PDB entry 7SMQ | electron microscopy, 2.74 A resolution | chains A and B of the 5 polymer chains in the assembly

[Chain A]
Protein: Acetylcholine receptor subunit alpha
From: Tetronarce californica
UniProt: P02710 (ACHA_TETCF); residues 1-437 here correspond to UniProt positions 25-461 (UniProt number = residue number + 24)
Chain sequence (437 residues; each row starts with the number of its first residue):
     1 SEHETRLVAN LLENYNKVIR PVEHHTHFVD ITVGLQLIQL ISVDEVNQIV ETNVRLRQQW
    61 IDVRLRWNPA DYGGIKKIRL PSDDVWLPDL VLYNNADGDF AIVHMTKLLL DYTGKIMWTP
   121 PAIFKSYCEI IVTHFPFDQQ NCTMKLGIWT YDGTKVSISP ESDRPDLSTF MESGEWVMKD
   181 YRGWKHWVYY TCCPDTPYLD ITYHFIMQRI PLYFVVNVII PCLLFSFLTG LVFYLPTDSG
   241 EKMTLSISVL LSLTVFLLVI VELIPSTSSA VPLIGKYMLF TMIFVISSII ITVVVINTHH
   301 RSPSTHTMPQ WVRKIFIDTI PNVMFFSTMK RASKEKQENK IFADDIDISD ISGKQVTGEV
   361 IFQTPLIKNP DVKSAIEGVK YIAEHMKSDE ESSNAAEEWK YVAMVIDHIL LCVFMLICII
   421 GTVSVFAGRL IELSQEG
Not modelled in the structure: 332-369, 434-437
Disulfides: Cys-128/Cys-142, Cys-192/Cys-193
Glycans and other covalent adducts: glycan linked to Asn-141
Curated features (UniProtKB/Swiss-Prot):
  - glycosylation: Asn-141 (N-linked (GlcNAc...) asparagine)
From the paper describing this entry:
  - binding site for cholesterol: Arg-301, Phe-316
  - mutagenesis - F233A (3-fold), F233A/F414A (7-fold): increased signaling in response to agonist
  - mutagenesis - F284A: unchanged signaling in response to agonist

[Chain B]
Protein: Acetylcholine receptor subunit delta
From: Tetronarce californica
UniProt: P02718 (ACHD_TETCF); residues 1-501 here correspond to UniProt positions 22-522 (UniProt number = residue number + 21)
Chain sequence (501 residues; row label = number of the first residue in the row):
     1 VNEEERLIND LLIVNKYNKH VRPVKHNNEV VNIALSLTLS NLISLKETDE TLTSNVWMDH
    61 AWYDHRLTWN ASEYSDISIL RLPPELVWIP DIVLQNNNDG QYHVAYFCNV LVRPNGYVTW
   121 LPPAIFRSSC PINVLYFPFD WQNCSLKFTA LNYDANEITM DLMTDTIDGK DYPIEWIIID
   181 PEAFTENGEW EIIHKPAKKN IYPDKFPNGT NYQDVTFYLI IRRKPLFYVI NFITPCVLIS
   241 FLASLAFYLP AESGEKMSTA ISVLLAQAVF LLLTSQRLPE TALAVPLIGK YLMFIMSLVT
   301 GVIVNCGIVL NFHFRTPSTH VLSTRVKQIF LEKLPRILHM SRADESEQPD WQNDLKLRRS
   361 SSVGYISKAQ EYFNIKSRSE LMFEKQSERH GLVPRVTPRI GFGNNNENIA ASDQLHDEIK
   421 SGIDSTNYIV KQIKEKNAYD EEVGNWNLVG QTIDRLSMFI ITPVMVLGTI FIFVMGNFNH
   481 PPAKPFEGDP FDYSSDHPRC A
Not modelled in the structure: 1, 342-415, 501
Disulfides: Cys-130/Cys-144
Glycans and other covalent adducts: N-acetylglucosamine (NAG) linked to Asn-70, Asn-143, Asn-208
Curated features (UniProtKB/Swiss-Prot):
  - modified residue: Tyr-372 (Phosphotyrosine)
  - glycosylation (N-linked (GlcNAc...) asparagine): Asn-70, Asn-143, Asn-208

[How chain A and chain B interact]
Residue-residue contacts - 113 pairs, chain A then chain B:
  Asn-16(A) / Glu-5(B)
  Ile-19(A) / Asn-2(B)
  Ile-19(A) / Glu-5(B)
  Ile-19(A) / Ile-8(B)  hydrophobic
  Arg-20(A) / Asn-2(B)
  Arg-20(A) / Glu-4(B)  salt bridge
  Val-22(A) / Asn-2(B)
  Glu-23(A) / Asn-2(B)  hydrogen bond (backbone-backbone)
  His-25(A) / Asn-2(B)
  His-25(A) / Glu-4(B)
  His-25(A) / Ser-75(B)
  His-25(A) / Asp-76(B)
  His-25(A) / Ile-77(B)
  Asn-47(A) / Ile-43(B)
  Asn-47(A) / Ser-44(B)
  Gln-48(A) / Glu-186(B)  hydrogen bond (side chain-backbone)
  Gln-48(A) / Asn-187(B)
  Gln-48(A) / Gly-188(B)
  Asp-89(A) / Tyr-106(B)
  Val-91(A) / Tyr-106(B)  hydrophobic
  Asn-95(A) / Asn-41(B)
  Asn-95(A) / Asn-55(B)  hydrogen bond (backbone-side chain)
  Asn-95(A) / Ile-125(B)
  Ala-96(A) / Ile-43(B)
  Ala-96(A) / Asn-55(B)  hydrogen bond (backbone-side chain)
  Ala-96(A) / Ile-125(B)
  Gly-98(A) / Ile-125(B)
  Phe-100(A) / Asn-55(B)
  Phe-100(A) / Pro-123(B)  hydrophobic
  Phe-100(A) / Ala-124(B)
  Phe-100(A) / Ile-125(B)  hydrophobic
  Ala-101(A) / Tyr-106(B)  hydrophobic
  Tyr-127(A) / Asn-41(B)
  Tyr-127(A) / Leu-42(B)  hydrogen bond (side chain-backbone)
  Tyr-127(A) / Thr-185(B)
  Tyr-127(A) / Asn-187(B)  hydrogen bond
  Trp-149(A) / Trp-57(B)
  Trp-149(A) / Cys-108(B)
  Trp-149(A) / Leu-121(B)  hydrogen bond (side chain-backbone)
  Thr-150(A) / Arg-81(B)  hydrogen bond (backbone-side chain)
  Thr-150(A) / Cys-108(B)
  Thr-150(A) / Asn-109(B)
  Thr-150(A) / Leu-111(B)
  Tyr-151(A) / Arg-81(B)
  Asp-152(A) / Arg-81(B)  salt bridge
  Lys-155(A) / Arg-81(B)
  Gly-240(A) / Glu-255(B)
  Glu-241(A) / Glu-255(B)
  Lys-242(A) / Glu-255(B)
  Met-243(A) / Leu-249(B)  hydrophobic
  Met-243(A) / Glu-255(B)  hydrogen bond (backbone-side chain)
  Met-243(A) / Thr-259(B)
  Thr-244(A) / Glu-255(B)  hydrogen bond
  Ile-247(A) / Thr-259(B)
  Ile-247(A) / Ser-262(B)
  Leu-250(A) / Ile-239(B)  hydrophobic
  Leu-250(A) / Leu-242(B)  hydrophobic
  Leu-251(A) / Ser-262(B)
  Leu-251(A) / Ala-266(B)
  Thr-254(A) / Ile-239(B)
  Thr-254(A) / Val-269(B)
  Thr-254(A) / Phe-270(B)
  Leu-257(A) / Asn-231(B)
  Leu-257(A) / Phe-270(B)  hydrophobic
  Leu-257(A) / Leu-273(B)  hydrophobic
  Leu-258(A) / Leu-273(B)  hydrophobic
  Val-261(A) / Leu-273(B)  hydrophobic
  Val-261(A) / Arg-277(B)
  Pro-265(A) / Phe-227(B)
  Ser-266(A) / Phe-227(B)
  Ser-266(A) / Arg-277(B)
  Thr-267(A) / Phe-227(B)
  Ser-268(A) / Gly-188(B)  hydrogen bond (backbone-backbone)
  Ser-268(A) / Lys-224(B)  hydrogen bond (side chain-backbone)
  Ser-268(A) / Leu-226(B)
  Ser-268(A) / Phe-227(B)  hydrogen bond (side chain-backbone)
  Ser-269(A) / Gly-188(B)
  Ala-270(A) / Leu-226(B)
  Val-271(A) / Leu-226(B)  hydrophobic
  Val-271(A) / Ile-230(B)  hydrophobic
  Leu-279(A) / Ile-230(B)  hydrophobic
  Leu-279(A) / Thr-234(B)
  Ile-286(A) / Leu-238(B)  hydrophobic
  Ile-286(A) / Leu-242(B)  hydrophobic
  Ile-289(A) / Leu-242(B)  hydrophobic
  Ile-290(A) / Leu-242(B)  hydrophobic
  Ile-290(A) / Leu-245(B)  hydrophobic
  Val-293(A) / Leu-245(B)  hydrophobic
  Ile-296(A) / Leu-249(B)  hydrophobic
  Ile-296(A) / Pro-250(B)
  Ile-296(A) / Ser-253(B)
  Asn-297(A) / Tyr-248(B)  hydrogen bond
  Asn-297(A) / Pro-250(B)
  His-300(A) / Pro-250(B)
  His-300(A) / Glu-252(B)
  His-300(A) / Ser-253(B)
  Arg-301(A) / Tyr-248(B)  hydrogen bond
  Thr-305(A) / Ser-341(B)
  Thr-305(A) / Leu-448(B)
  His-306(A) / Ser-341(B)
  Asp-371(A) / Ile-423(B)
  Asp-371(A) / Asn-427(B)
  Ser-374(A) / Asn-427(B)
  Ala-375(A) / Ile-423(B)  hydrophobic
  Ala-375(A) / Thr-426(B)
  Ala-375(A) / Asn-427(B)  hydrogen bond (backbone-side chain)
  Gly-378(A) / Val-430(B)
  Val-379(A) / Thr-426(B)
  Tyr-381(A) / Lys-434(B)
  Tyr-381(A) / Asn-437(B)  hydrogen bond
  Ile-382(A) / Val-430(B)  hydrophobic
  Ile-382(A) / Ile-433(B)  hydrophobic
  His-385(A) / Asn-437(B)
Also at the interface, not in a pair above, chain A (72 interface residues in all): Asn-14, Val-18, His-24, Ile-49, Tyr-93, Asp-97, Glu-129, Ile-260, Ile-264, Met-282, Ile-283, Val-294, Val-372
Also at the interface, not in a pair above, chain B (70 interface residues in all): Ser-40, Ile-79, Pro-83, Leu-86, Ala-105, Arg-127, Glu-189, Phe-232, Pro-235, Leu-265, Leu-272, Lys-436

[Overview]
The interface between chain A and chain B involves 72 residues on one side and 70 on the other, with 17
hydrogen bonds and 2 salt bridges. Polar pairs include Arg-20(A)/Glu-4(B), Asp-152(A)/Arg-81(B) and
Gln-48(A)/Glu-186(B). From the paper: a binding site for cholesterol at Arg-301(A) and Phe-316(A); F233A and
F233A/F414A of chain A increase signaling in response to agonist.
Chain A is Acetylcholine receptor subunit alpha and chain B is Acetylcholine receptor subunit delta, both from
Tetronarce californica; the structure, Cryo-EM structure of Torpedo acetylcholine receptor in apo form with
added cholesterol, was determined by electron microscopy, deposited together with 7SMM, 7SMR, 7SMS and 7SMT.
